6RDN - chains U and X of the 31 polymer chains in the assembly; structure by electron microscopy, 3.20 A resolution.

[Chain U]
Protein: ATP synthase subunit alpha
Organism: Polytomella sp. Pringsheim 198.80
UniProt: A0ZW40 (A0ZW40_9CHLO); numbering as in UniProt (aligned over 1-562)
Sequence (562 residues; row label = number of the first residue in the row):
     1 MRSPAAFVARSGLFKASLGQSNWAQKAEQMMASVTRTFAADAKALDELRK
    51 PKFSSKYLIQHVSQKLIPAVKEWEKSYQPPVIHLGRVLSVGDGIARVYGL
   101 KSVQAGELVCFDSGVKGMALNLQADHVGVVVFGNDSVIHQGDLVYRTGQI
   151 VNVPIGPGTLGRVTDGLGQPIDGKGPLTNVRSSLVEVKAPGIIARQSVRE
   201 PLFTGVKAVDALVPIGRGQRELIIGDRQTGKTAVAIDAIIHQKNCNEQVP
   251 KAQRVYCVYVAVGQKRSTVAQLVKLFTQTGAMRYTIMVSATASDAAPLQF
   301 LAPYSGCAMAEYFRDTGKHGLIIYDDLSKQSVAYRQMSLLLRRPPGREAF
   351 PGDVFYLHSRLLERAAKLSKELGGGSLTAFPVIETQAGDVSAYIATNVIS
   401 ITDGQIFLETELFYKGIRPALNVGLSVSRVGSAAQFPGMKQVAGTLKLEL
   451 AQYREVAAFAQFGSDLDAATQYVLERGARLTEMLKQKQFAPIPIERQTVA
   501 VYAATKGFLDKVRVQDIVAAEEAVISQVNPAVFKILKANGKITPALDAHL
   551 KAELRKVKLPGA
Disordered / not traced: 1-39
Construct notes: conflict R266 (Lys in A0ZW40)
Ion coordination: Mg2+: T232 (together with ATP)
Small-molecule neighbours: ATP (adenosine-5'-triphosphate): D226, R227, Q228, T229, G230, K231, T232, A233, D326, E384, F413, R418, P419, Q486, K487, Q488

[Chain X]
Protein: ATP synthase subunit beta
Organism: Polytomella sp. Pringsheim 198.80
Notes: EC 7.1.2.2
UniProt: A0ZW41 (A0ZW41_9CHLO); residue numbers follow UniProt; this construct covers 1-574
Sequence (574 residues; numbered 1 to 574; the number before each row is that of its first residue):
     1 MALRYAAGLAKNVVQRQGASLNIARAFAAEPAPAIDAGYVSQVIGPVVDV
    51 RFDGELPSILSSLEVEGHSVRLVLEVAQHMGDNTVRCIAMDSTDGLVRGQ
   101 KVVDTGSPIKVPVGRGTLGRIMNVIGEPVDEQGPIDAADIWSIHREAPEF
   151 TEQSTEQEILVTGIKVVDLLAPYQRGGKIGLFGGAGVGKTVLIMELINNV
   201 AKAHGGFSVFAGVGERTREGNDLYREMIESGVIKLGAERGNSKCTLVYGQ
   251 MNEPPGARARVALTGLTVAEYFRDIEGQDVLLFVDNIFRFTQANSEVSAL
   301 LGRIPSAVGYQPTLATDLGGLQERITTTTKGSITSVQAVYVPADDLTDPA
   351 PATTFAHLDATTVLSRSIAELGIYPAVDPLDSTSRMLNPNVIGAEHYNVA
   401 RGVQKVLQDYKNLQDIIAILGMDELSEEDKLTVARARKIQRFLSQPFQVA
   451 EVFTGTPGKYVDLADTISGFQGVLTGKYDDLPEMAFYMVGDIKEVKEKAD
   501 KMAKDIASRKEADNKKVSEELKDIPSLDKLVSEIKEVVIEEDDGLEEDFK
   551 AEALSSETVVLNEEGKSVPLPKKN
Disordered / not traced: 1-32
Construct notes: conflict A350 (Gly in A0ZW41), L387 (Arg in A0ZW41)
Ion coordination: Mg2+: T190, E215 (together with ADP)
Small-molecule neighbours:
  - ADP (adenosine-5'-diphosphate): A185, G186, V187, G188, K189, T190, V191, E219, Y374, P375, F447, A450, F453, T454
  - ATP (adenosine-5'-triphosphate): S384, R385, L387, Y397, R401

[Chain U / chain X interface]
Pairs across the interface (170; chain U residue first):
  V81(U) - E563(X)
  I82(U) - E563(X)  hydrogen bond (backbone-side chain)
  H83(U) - E563(X)  hydrogen bond (backbone-side chain)
  L84(U) - L561(X)
  L84(U) - N562(X)
  L84(U) - E563(X)  hydrogen bond (backbone-side chain)
  G99(U) - R98(X)  hydrogen bond (backbone-side chain)
  L100(U) - R98(X)  hydrogen bond (backbone-side chain)
  K101(U) - R98(X)
  S102(U) - V97(X)
  V103(U) - L96(X)
  V103(U) - V97(X)
  Q104(U) - G95(X)
  Q104(U) - L96(X)
  Q104(U) - V97(X)
  A105(U) - V43(X)  hydrophobic
  A105(U) - T93(X)
  A105(U) - D94(X)
  A105(U) - G95(X)  hydrogen bond (backbone-backbone)
  A105(U) - L96(X)  hydrogen bond (backbone-backbone)
  C110(U) - T558(X)
  C110(U) - V560(X)  hydrophobic
  C110(U) - L570(X)  hydrophobic
  D112(U) - K573(X)
  D112(U) - N574(X)
  S113(U) - N574(X)
  G114(U) - L570(X)
  K116(U) - T558(X)
  N121(U) - V43(X)
  N121(U) - I44(X)
  L122(U) - Q42(X)
  L122(U) - V43(X)  hydrogen bond (backbone-backbone)
  L122(U) - L96(X)
  L122(U) - R98(X)
  Q123(U) - Q42(X)
  Q123(U) - I44(X)
  Q123(U) - R98(X)  hydrogen bond (backbone-side chain)
  A124(U) - Q42(X)  hydrogen bond (backbone-side chain)
  H126(U) - R98(X)  hydrogen bond (backbone-side chain)
  V127(U) - R98(X)
  D142(U) - N574(X)
  Y145(U) - V560(X)  hydrophobic
  Y145(U) - L561(X)
  Y145(U) - L570(X)  hydrophobic
  Y145(U) - P571(X)
  R146(U) - V560(X)
  R146(U) - L561(X)  hydrogen bond (backbone-backbone)
  G148(U) - L561(X)
  I150(U) - D94(X)
  I150(U) - G95(X)
  P154(U) - L554(X)  hydrophobic
  I155(U) - F549(X)
  G156(U) - F549(X)
  P157(U) - L545(X)
  P157(U) - F549(X)
  L160(U) - L545(X)  hydrophobic
  N179(U) - F549(X)
  N179(U) - A551(X)
  V180(U) - F549(X)
  V180(U) - A551(X)
  V180(U) - E552(X)  hydrogen bond (backbone-backbone)
  V180(U) - L554(X)  hydrophobic
  R181(U) - F549(X)
  R181(U) - K550(X)
  R181(U) - E552(X)
  S182(U) - E552(X)  hydrogen bond (backbone-side chain)
  K188(U) - D91(X)  salt bridge
  K188(U) - N252(X)
  K188(U) - E253(X)  salt bridge
  A189(U) - N252(X)
  P190(U) - T217(X)
  G191(U) - T217(X)
  I192(U) - I121(X)  hydrophobic
  I192(U) - T217(X)
  I192(U) - G220(X)
  I192(U) - N221(X)
  I192(U) - Y248(X)  hydrophobic
  I193(U) - V129(X)
  I193(U) - D130(X)
  I193(U) - E131(X)
  I193(U) - Y224(X)  hydrophobic
  I193(U) - R225(X)
  R195(U) - T217(X)
  R195(U) - N221(X)
  Q196(U) - N221(X)
  R220(U) - R216(X)
  E247(U) - I539(X)
  Q248(U) - I539(X)
  P250(U) - V537(X)  hydrophobic
  P250(U) - V538(X)
  K251(U) - E540(X)
  K251(U) - D542(X)
  K251(U) - D543(X)
  K251(U) - G544(X)
  R254(U) - I539(X)
  R254(U) - E540(X)
  R254(U) - E541(X)
  R254(U) - D543(X)  salt bridge
  Y256(U) - D543(X)  hydrogen bond (side chain-backbone)
  Y284(U) - D543(X)
  Y312(U) - L545(X)  hydrogen bond (side chain-backbone)
  Y312(U) - F549(X)
  K318(U) - G544(X)
  K318(U) - L545(X)
  R343(U) - L300(X)
  P344(U) - A299(X)
  P344(U) - P305(X)  hydrophobic
  P345(U) - V308(X)
  P345(U) - G309(X)
  G346(U) - V308(X)
  G346(U) - G309(X)
  R347(U) - V308(X)
  R347(U) - A343(X)
  R347(U) - D345(X)  salt bridge
  R347(U) - D348(X)  salt bridge
  G352(U) - E296(X)
  D353(U) - E296(X)
  F355(U) - M251(X)  hydrophobic
  F355(U) - R289(X)
  F355(U) - Q292(X)
  Y356(U) - E253(X)
  Y356(U) - P254(X)
  Y356(U) - P255(X)
  Y356(U) - R258(X)
  Y356(U) - E296(X)
  S359(U) - M251(X)  hydrogen bond (side chain-backbone)
  E363(U) - R216(X)
  E363(U) - T217(X)  hydrogen bond
  E363(U) - M251(X)
  E363(U) - N252(X)
  S391(U) - A343(X)
  S391(U) - D344(X)  hydrogen bond
  T396(U) - A185(X)
  T396(U) - Y340(X)  hydrogen bond (backbone-side chain)
  T396(U) - P342(X)  hydrogen bond (side chain-backbone)
  I399(U) - A185(X)
  I399(U) - R216(X)
  S400(U) - A185(X)
  S400(U) - R216(X)
  S400(U) - M251(X)
  S400(U) - R289(X)  hydrogen bond
  I401(U) - R216(X)  hydrogen bond (backbone-side chain)
  I401(U) - M251(X)  hydrophobic
  T402(U) - R216(X)  hydrogen bond (backbone-side chain)
  D403(U) - R216(X)
  D403(U) - R218(X)  salt bridge
  R429(U) - F453(X)
  V430(U) - R218(X)
  S432(U) - F453(X)
  E455(U) - M484(X)
  N529(U) - L527(X)
  A531(U) - V531(X)  hydrophobic
  K534(U) - I534(X)
  I535(U) - L530(X)
  I535(U) - V531(X)
  I535(U) - I534(X)  hydrophobic
  A538(U) - I534(X)  hydrophobic
  A545(U) - I524(X)  hydrophobic
  A545(U) - P525(X)
  A548(U) - S518(X)
  A548(U) - I524(X)  hydrophobic
  H549(U) - E520(X)  salt bridge
  H549(U) - I524(X)
  H549(U) - P525(X)
  H549(U) - S526(X)
  H549(U) - L527(X)
  H549(U) - L530(X)
  K551(U) - K516(X)
  A552(U) - E520(X)
  R555(U) - K516(X)
Also at the interface, not in a pair above, chain U (108 interface residues in all): P80, G106, F111, L120, V137, H139, T147, L177, E186, S197, V249, F313, R360, A392, Y393, N397, L425, A433, P544, L546, D547
Also at the interface, not in a pair above, chain X (86 interface residues in all): S41, G214, D222, R366, E370, V452, E519, V559

[Overview]
The interface between chain U and chain X involves 108 residues on one side and 86 on the other, with 24
hydrogen bonds and 7 salt bridges. Among the polar pairs are K188(U)-D91(X), K188(U)-E253(X) and
R254(U)-D543(X). Ligands of chain U: ATP.
Chain U is ATP synthase subunit alpha and chain X is ATP synthase subunit beta, both from Polytomella sp.
Pringsheim 198.80; the structure, Cryo-EM structure of Polytomella F-ATP synthase, Rotary substate 1C,
monomer-masked refinement, was determined by electron microscopy (same publication as 6RD4, 6RD5, 6RD6, 6RD7,
6RD8, 6RD9 and 46 further entries).
